Entry 4H26 (X-ray diffraction, 2.50 A resolution); this record covers chains A and B of the 3 polymer chains in the assembly.

[Chain A]
Molecule: HLA class II histocompatibility antigen, DR alpha chain
From: Homo sapiens
UniProtKB: P01903 (DRA_HUMAN); residues 3-181 here correspond to UniProt positions 28-206 (UniProt number = residue number + 25)
Chain sequence (179 residues; row label = number of the first residue in the row):
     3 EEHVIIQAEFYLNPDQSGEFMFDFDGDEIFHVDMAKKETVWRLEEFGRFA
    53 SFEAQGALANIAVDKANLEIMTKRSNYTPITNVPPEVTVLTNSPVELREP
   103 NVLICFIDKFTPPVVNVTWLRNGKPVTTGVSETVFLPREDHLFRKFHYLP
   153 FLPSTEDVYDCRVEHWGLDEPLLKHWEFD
Disulfides: Cys107-Cys163
Covalently attached groups: N-acetylglucosamine (NAG) linked to Asn118
UniProt features mapped onto this chain:
  - region: Glu179 to Asp181 (Connecting peptide)
  - site: Gln9 (Self- and pathogen-derived peptide antigen), Gly49 (Self-peptide antigen), Phe51 (Self- and pathogen-derived peptide antigen), Ala52 (Self-peptide antigen), Ser53 (Self- and pathogen-derived peptide antigen), Glu55 (Pathogen-derived peptide antigen), Asn62 (Self- and pathogen-derived peptide antigen), Asn69 (Pathogen-derived peptide antigen), Arg76 (Self- and pathogen-derived peptide antigen)
  - glycosylation (N-linked (GlcNAc...) asparagine): Asn78, Asn118

[Chain B]
Molecule: MHC class II antigen
From: Homo sapiens
UniProtKB: B8YAC7 (B8YAC7_HUMAN); residues 6-188 here correspond to UniProt positions 1-183 (UniProt number = residue number - 5)
Chain sequence (188 residues; row label = number of the first residue in the row):
     3 TRPRFLELLKSECHFFNGTERVRFLERYFHNQEEFVRFDSDVGEYRAVTE
    53 LGRPVAESWNSQKDLLEQKRGQVDTYCRHNYGVVESFTVQRRVHPQVTVY
   103 PAKTQPLQHHNLLVCSVSGFYPGSIEVRWFRNGQEEKTGVVSTGLIHNGD
   153 WTFQTLVMLETVPRSGEVYTCQVEHPSVTSPLTVEWRA
Sequence notes: expression tag (3-5, 189-190); conflict Thr77 (Asn72 in B8YAC7)
Disulfides: Cys15-Cys79, Cys117-Cys173

[Interface between chain A and chain B]
Contacting residue pairs - 108 pairs, chain A then chain B:
  Glu3(A) with His16(B), salt bridge; Phe17(B); Phe18(B)
  Glu4(A) with Phe17(B), hydrogen bond (backbone-backbone); Asn19(B), hydrogen bond (side chain-backbone); Gly20(B), hydrogen bond (side chain-backbone)
  His5(A) with His16(B); Phe17(B), hydrogen bond (backbone-backbone); Val91(B)
  Val6(A) with Cys15(B); His16(B)
  Ile7(A) with Ser13(B); Glu14(B); Cys15(B), hydrogen bond (backbone-backbone); Phe17(B), hydrophobic
  Ile8(A) with Ser13(B); Glu14(B)
  Gln9(A) with Leu11(B); Lys12(B); Ser13(B), hydrogen bond (backbone-backbone); Tyr78(B), hydrogen bond
  Ala10(A) with Leu11(B)
  Glu11(A) with Leu10(B); Leu11(B), hydrogen bond (backbone-backbone)
  Phe12(A) with Leu8(B), hydrophobic; Glu9(B); Leu10(B), hydrophobic
  Tyr13(A) with Phe7(B); Leu8(B); Glu9(B), hydrogen bond (backbone-backbone)
  Leu14(A) with Arg6(B); Phe7(B); Leu8(B), hydrophobic
  Asn15(A) with Arg6(B); Phe7(B), hydrogen bond (backbone-backbone)
  Pro16(A) with Arg4(B); Pro5(B); Arg6(B)
  Asp17(A) with Arg6(B), salt bridge
  Phe24(A) with Tyr78(B)
  Phe26(A) with Thr90(B); Val91(B); Tyr123(B); Trp153(B), hydrophobic
  Asp27(A) with His149(B)
  Gly28(A) with His149(B)
  Asp29(A) with Tyr123(B); His149(B), salt bridge; Asp152(B); Trp153(B), hydrogen bond (side chain-backbone)
  Glu30(A) with Trp153(B), hydrogen bond (backbone-side chain)
  Arg44(A) with Gly151(B), hydrogen bond (side chain-backbone); Asp152(B); Trp153(B)
  Leu45(A) with Arg93(B); Trp153(B)
  Phe48(A) with Phe89(B), hydrophobic; Trp153(B)
  Phe51(A) with Phe89(B), hydrophobic
  Ala52(A) with Val85(B), hydrophobic; Phe89(B), hydrophobic
  Asp66(A) with Glu9(B); Leu11(B)
  Asn69(A) with Glu9(B)
  Leu70(A) with Phe7(B); Leu8(B); Glu9(B); His32(B)
  Met73(A) with Glu9(B); His32(B); Phe37(B), hydrophobic
  Thr74(A) with Phe7(B); His32(B), hydrogen bond
  Arg76(A) with Leu53(B)
  Ser77(A) with His32(B)
  Tyr79(A) with Phe7(B)
  Thr80(A) with Phe7(B); Asn33(B), hydrogen bond (backbone-side chain)
  Pro81(A) with Pro5(B), hydrophobic; Arg6(B); Phe7(B), hydrophobic
  Ile82(A) with Arg6(B), hydrogen bond (backbone-backbone); Asn33(B)
  Leu92(A) with Ile148(B), hydrophobic
  Thr93(A) with Gln156(B)
  Asn94(A) with Gln156(B)
  Ser95(A) with Ser120(B)
  Pro96(A) with Thr100(B); Ser118(B)
  Ile106(A) with Asn150(B)
  Thr113(A) with Gln34(B)
  Pro115(A) with Leu8(B)
  Pro139(A) with Lys12(B)
  Arg140(A) with Lys12(B), hydrogen bond (backbone-side chain)
  Asp142(A) with Gln34(B)
  His143(A) with Lys12(B); Arg29(B), hydrogen bond; Phe31(B); Gln34(B)
  Leu144(A) with Gln34(B)
  Phe145(A) with Leu10(B), hydrophobic
  Phe148(A) with Asn150(B); Gly151(B)
  Tyr150(A) with Asn150(B), hydrogen bond (side chain-backbone); Gly151(B), hydrogen bond (side chain-backbone); Asp152(B)
  Trp168(A) with Thr3(B); Arg6(B)
Interface residues without a listed pair, chain A (59 interface residues in all): Ile31, Asn62, Val85, Pro114, Thr135
Interface residues without a listed pair, chain B (47 interface residues in all): Tyr30, Asn82, Tyr83, Val86, Phe155

[In short]
Chain A and chain B form an interface of 59 and 47 residues respectively; the contacts include 20 hydrogen
bonds and 3 salt bridges. Polar contacts include Glu3(A)-His16(B), Asp17(A)-Arg6(B) and Asp29(A)-His149(B).
Here chain A is HLA class II histocompatibility antigen, DR alpha chain and chain B is MHC class II antigen,
both from Homo sapiens. Entry 4H26 (TCR interaction with peptide mimics of nickel offers structure insight to
nickel contact allergy) was determined by X-ray diffraction together with 4H25 and 4H1L from the same study.
